1LPC - chain A; structure by X-ray diffraction, 1.70 A resolution.

# Chain A
Name: Dianthin 30
Organism: Dianthus caryophyllus
Notes: EC 3.2.2.22
UniProtKB: P24476 (RIP0_DIACA); residues 1-254 here correspond to UniProt positions 24-277 (UniProt number = residue number + 23)
Chain sequence (254 residues; each row starts with the number of its first residue):
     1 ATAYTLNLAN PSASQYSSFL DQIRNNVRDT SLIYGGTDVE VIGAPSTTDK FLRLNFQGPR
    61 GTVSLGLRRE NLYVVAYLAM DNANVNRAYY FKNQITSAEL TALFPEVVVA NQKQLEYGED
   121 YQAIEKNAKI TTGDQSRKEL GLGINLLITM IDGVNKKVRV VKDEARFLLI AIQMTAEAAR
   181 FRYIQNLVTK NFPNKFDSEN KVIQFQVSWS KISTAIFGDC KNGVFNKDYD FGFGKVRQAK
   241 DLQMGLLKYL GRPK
Ligand contacts: adenosine-3',5'-cyclic-monophosphate (CMP): Leu-72, Tyr-73, Val-74, Glu-119, Asp-120, Tyr-121, Ile-172, Ala-176, Glu-177, Arg-180, Gln-206, Val-207, Ser-208, Trp-209, Ser-210, Lys-211

# In short
Bound to chain A: adenosine-3',5'-cyclic-monophosphate.
Chain A is Dianthin 30 (Dianthus caryophyllus); the structure, High resolution structure of recombinant
dianthin antiviral protein-potent anti-HIV agent (complex with cyclic amp), was determined by X-ray
diffraction (same publication as 1LP8 and 1LPD).
